PDB entry 4Q6P | X-ray diffraction, 2.62 A resolution | chain A

== Chain A ==
Protein: Conserved hypothetical secreted protein
From: Helicobacter pylori
UniProtKB: O25708 (O25708_HELPY); residues 22-438 here = UniProt positions 22-438
Chain sequence (437 residues; row label = number of the first residue in the row):
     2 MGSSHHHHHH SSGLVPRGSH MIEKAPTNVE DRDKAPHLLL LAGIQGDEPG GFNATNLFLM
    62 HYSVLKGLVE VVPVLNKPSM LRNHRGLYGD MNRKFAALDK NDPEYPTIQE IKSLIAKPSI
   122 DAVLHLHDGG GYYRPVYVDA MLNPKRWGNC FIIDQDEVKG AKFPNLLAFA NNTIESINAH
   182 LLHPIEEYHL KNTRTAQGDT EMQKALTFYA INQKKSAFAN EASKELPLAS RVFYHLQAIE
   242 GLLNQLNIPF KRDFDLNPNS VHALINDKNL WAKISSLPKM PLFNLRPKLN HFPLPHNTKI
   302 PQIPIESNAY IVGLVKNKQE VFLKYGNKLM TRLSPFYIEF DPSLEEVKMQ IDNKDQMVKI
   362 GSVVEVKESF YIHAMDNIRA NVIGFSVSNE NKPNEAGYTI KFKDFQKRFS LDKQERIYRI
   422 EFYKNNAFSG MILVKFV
Not modelled in the structure: 2-21
Sequence notes: expression tag (2-21)
Bound ions: Zn2+ site 1: Gln46, Glu49, His128; Zn2+ site 2: His62, Asp254; Zn2+ site 3 near Asp100 (its only coordinating residue here); Zn2+ site 4 near His190 (its only coordinating residue here); Zn2+ site 5 near His263 (its only coordinating residue here); Zn2+ site 6: Gln320, Glu321; Zn2+ site 7 near His374 (its only coordinating residue here); Ca2+: Asn382, Val383, Phe386, Glu396
Ligand contacts: 2,6-diaminopimelic acid (API): Asn93, Arg94, His126, His128, Trp148, Met203, Leu207, Thr208, Ala220, Glu222
Reported in the primary citation:
  - Zn2+ coordination: Gln46, Glu49, His128

== Overview ==
Chain A binds 2,6-diaminopimelic acid. Gln46, Glu49 and His128 coordinate Zn2+ site 1. His62 and Asp254 form
the Zn2+ site 2. The paper reports Zn2+ coordination by Gln46, Glu49 and His128.
Chain A is Conserved hypothetical secreted protein (Helicobacter pylori); the structure, Structural analysis
of the Zn-form I of Helicobacter pylori Csd4, a D,L-carboxypeptidase, was determined by X-ray diffraction
(same publication as 4Q6M, 4Q6N, 4Q6O and 4Q6Q).
